7EYB - chains B and J of the 20 polymer chains in the assembly; structure by electron microscopy, 3.70 A resolution.

# Chain B
Molecule: Internal virion protein gp15
Source organism: Escherichia phage T7
UniProtKB: P03725 (GP15_BPT7); residue numbers follow UniProt; this construct covers 1-747
Chain sequence (747 residues; row label = number of the first residue in the row):
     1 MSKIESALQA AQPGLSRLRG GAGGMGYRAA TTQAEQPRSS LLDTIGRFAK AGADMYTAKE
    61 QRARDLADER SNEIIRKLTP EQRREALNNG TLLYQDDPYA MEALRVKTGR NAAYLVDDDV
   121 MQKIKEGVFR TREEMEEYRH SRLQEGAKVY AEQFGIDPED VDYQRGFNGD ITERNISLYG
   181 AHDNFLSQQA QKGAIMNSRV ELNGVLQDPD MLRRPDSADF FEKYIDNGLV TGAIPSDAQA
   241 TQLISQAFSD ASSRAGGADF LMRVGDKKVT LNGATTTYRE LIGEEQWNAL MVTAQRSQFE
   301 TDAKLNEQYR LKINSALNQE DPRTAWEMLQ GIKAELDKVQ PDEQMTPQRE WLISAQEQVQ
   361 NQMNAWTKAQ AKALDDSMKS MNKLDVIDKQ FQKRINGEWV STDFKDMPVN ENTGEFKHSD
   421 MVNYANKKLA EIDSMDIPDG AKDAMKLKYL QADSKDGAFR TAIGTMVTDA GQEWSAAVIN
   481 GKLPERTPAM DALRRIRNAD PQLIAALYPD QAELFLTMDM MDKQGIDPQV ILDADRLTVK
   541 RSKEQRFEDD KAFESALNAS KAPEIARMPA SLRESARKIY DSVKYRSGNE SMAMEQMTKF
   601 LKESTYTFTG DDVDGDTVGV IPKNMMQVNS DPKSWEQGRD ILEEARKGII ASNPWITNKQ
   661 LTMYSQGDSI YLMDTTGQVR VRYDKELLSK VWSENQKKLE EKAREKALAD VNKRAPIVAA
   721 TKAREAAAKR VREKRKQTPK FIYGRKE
Disordered / not traced: 1-64, 712-747

# Chain J
Molecule: Peptidoglycan transglycosylase gp16
Source organism: Escherichia phage T7
Notes: EC 4.2.2.-
UniProtKB: P03726 (EXLYS_BPT7); residue numbers follow UniProt; this construct covers 1-1318
Chain sequence (1318 residues; each row starts with the number of its first residue):
     1 MDKYDKNVPS DYDGLFQKAA DANGVSYDLL RKVAWTESRF VPTAKSKTGP LGMMQFTKAT
    61 AKALGLRVTD GPDDDRLNPE LAINAAAKQL AGLVGKFDGD ELKAALAYNQ GEGRLGNPQL
   121 EAYSKGDFAS ISEEGRNYMR NLLDVAKSPM AGQLETFGGI TPKGKGIPAE VGLAGIGHKQ
   181 KVTQELPEST SFDVKGIEQE ATAKPFAKDF WETHGETLDE YNSRSTFFGF KNAAEAELSN
   241 SVAGMAFRAG RLDNGFDVFK DTITPTRWNS HIWTPEELEK IRTEVKNPAY INVVTGGSPE
   301 NLDDLIKLAN ENFENDSRAA EAGLGAKLSA GIIGAGVDPL SYVPMVGVTG KGFKLINKAL
   361 VVGAESAALN VASEGLRTSV AGGDADYAGA ALGGFVFGAG MSAISDAVAA GLKRSKPEAE
   421 FDNEFIGPMM RLEARETARN ANSADLSRMN TENMKFEGEH NGVPYEDLPT ERGAVVLHDG
   481 SVLSASNPIN PKTLKEFSEV DPEKAARGIK LAGFTEIGLK TLGSDDADIR RVAIDLVRSP
   541 TGMQSGASGK FGATASDIHE RLHGTDQRTY NDLYKAMSDA MKDPEFSTGG AKMSREETRY
   601 TIYRRAALAI ERPELQKALT PSERIVMDII KRHFDTKREL MENPAIFGNT KAVSIFPESR
   661 HKGTYVPHVY DRHAKALMIQ RYGAEGLQEG IARSWMNSYV SRPEVKARVD EMLKELHGVK
   721 EVTPEMVEKY AMDKAYGISH SDQFTNSSII EENIEGLVGI ENNSFLEARN LFDSDLSITM
   781 PDGQQFSVND LRDFDMFRIM PAYDRRVNGD IAIMGSTGKT TKELKDEILA LKAKAEGDGK
   841 KTGEVHALMD TVKILTGRAR RNQDTVWETS LRAINDLGFF AKNAYMGAQN ITEIAGMIVT
   901 GNVRALGHGI PILRDTLYKS KPVSAKELKE LHASLFGKEV DQLIRPKRAD IVQRLREATD
   961 TGPAVANIVG TLKYSTQELA ARSPWTKLLN GTTNYLLDAA RQGMLGDVIS ATLTGKTTRW
  1021 EKEGFLRGAS VTPEQMAGIK SLIKEHMVRG EDGKFTVKDK QAFSMDPRAM DLWRLADKVA
  1081 DEAMLRPHKV SLQDSHAFGA LGKMVMQFKS FTIKSLNSKF LRTFYDGYKN NRAIDAALSI
  1141 ITSMGLAGGF YAMAAHVKAY ALPKEKRKEY LERALDPTMI AHAALSRSSQ LGAPLAMVDL
  1201 VGGVLGFESS KMARSTILPK DTVKERDPNK PYTSREVMGA MGSNLLEQMP SAGFVANVGA
  1261 TLMNAAGVVN SPNKATEQDF MTGLMNSTKE LVPNDPLTQQ LVLKIYEANG VNLRERRK
Disordered / not traced: 1-10, 157-235, 503-550, 746-761, 961-982, 1048-1054, 1234-1261, 1312-1318
UniProt features mapped onto this chain:
  - region: R1314 to K1318 (Essential for viral DNA translocation)
  - active site: E37
From the paper describing this entry:
  - catalytic residues: E37 (by similarity / conservation)

# Chain B / chain J interface
Contacting residue pairs (13; chain B residue first):
  D611(B) - K125(J)  salt bridge
  D612(B) - S124(J)
  V613(B) - S124(J)  hydrogen bond (backbone-backbone)
  V613(B) - K125(J)
  V613(B) - M150(J)  hydrophobic
  P654(B) - N117(J)
  P654(B) - E121(J)
  W655(B) - G113(J)
  W655(B) - N117(J)
  I656(B) - N117(J)
  T657(B) - E121(J)
  N658(B) - F97(J)
  Q660(B) - K96(J)
Interface residues without a listed pair, chain J (9 interface residues in all): E112

# Summary
The chain B/chain J interface involves 9 residues from each chain; the contacts include 1 hydrogen bond and 1
salt bridge. Polar contacts include D611(B)-K125(J) and V613(B)-S124(J). From UniProt: active-site residue
E37(J) on chain J. From the paper: the catalytic residue E37(J).
Chain B is Internal virion protein gp15 and chain J is Peptidoglycan transglycosylase gp16, both from
Escherichia phage T7; the structure, core proteins, was determined by electron microscopy (same publication as
7EY6, 7EY7, 7EY8 and 7EY9).
